PDB entry 6XN0 | X-ray diffraction, 1.71 A resolution | chain A

== Chain A ==
Molecule: Xylosidase
Organism: Xanthomonas axonopodis pv. citri (strain 306)
UniProt: Q8PET2 (Q8PET2_XANAC); residue numbers follow UniProt; this construct covers 1-344
Chain sequence (364 residues; each row starts with the number of its first residue; numbers below 1 keep their minus sign (Met-19 is residue -19)):
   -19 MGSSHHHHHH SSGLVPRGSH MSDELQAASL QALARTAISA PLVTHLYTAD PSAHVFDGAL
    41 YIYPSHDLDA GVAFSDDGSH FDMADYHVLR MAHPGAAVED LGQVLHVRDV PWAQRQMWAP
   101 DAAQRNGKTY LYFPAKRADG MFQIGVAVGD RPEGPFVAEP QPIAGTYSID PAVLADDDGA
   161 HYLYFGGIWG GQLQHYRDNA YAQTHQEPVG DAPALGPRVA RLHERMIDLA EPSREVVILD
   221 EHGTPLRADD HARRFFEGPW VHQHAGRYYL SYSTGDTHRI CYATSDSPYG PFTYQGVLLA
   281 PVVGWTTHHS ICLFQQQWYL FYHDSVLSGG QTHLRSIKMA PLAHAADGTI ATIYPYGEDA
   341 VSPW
Unresolved in the structure: -19 to 9, 50-59
Differences from the reference sequence: initiating methionine (-19); expression tag (-18 to 0)
From the paper describing this entry:
  - Ca2+ coordination through a water molecule: Asp30, Ser32, Ala99, Pro100, Asp150, Pro151, Gly238, Pro239, His289
  - catalytic residues: Asp30, Asp150, Glu237 (proposed by the authors, not directly observed)

== Summary ==
The paper reports catalytic residues Asp30, Asp150 and Glu237; water-mediated Ca2+ coordination by Asp30,
Ser32 and Ala99 among others.
Chain A is Xylosidase (Xanthomonas axonopodis pv. citri (strain 306)); the structure, Crystal structure of
GH43_1 enzyme from Xanthomonas citri, was determined by X-ray diffraction (same publication as 6XN1 and 6XN2).
